PDB entry 5DZ1 | X-ray diffraction, 2.20 A resolution | chains A and B of the 4 polymer chains in the assembly

[Chain A (and B)]
Name: Estrogen receptor
Organism: Homo sapiens
Notes: fragment: ligand-binding domain; chain B of this document is another copy of the same molecule, construct and numbering; everything in this record applies to it too
Reference sequence: P03372 (ESR1_HUMAN); numbering as in UniProt (aligned over 298-554)
Sequence (257 residues; numbered 298 to 554; the number before each row is that of its first residue):
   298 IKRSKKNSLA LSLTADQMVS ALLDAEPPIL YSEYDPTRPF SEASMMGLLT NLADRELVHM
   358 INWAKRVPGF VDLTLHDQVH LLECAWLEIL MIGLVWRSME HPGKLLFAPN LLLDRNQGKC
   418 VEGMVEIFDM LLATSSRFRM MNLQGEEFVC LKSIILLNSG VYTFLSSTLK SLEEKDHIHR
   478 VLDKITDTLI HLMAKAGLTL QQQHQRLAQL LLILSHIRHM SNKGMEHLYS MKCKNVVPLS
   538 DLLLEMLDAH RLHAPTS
Unresolved in the structure: 298-302, 460-472, 531, 549-554 (chain B: 298-304, 462-464, 549-554)
Differences from the reference sequence: engineered mutation Ser537 (Tyr in P03372)
Ligand contacts: 5JY (4,4'-[(4-ethylcyclohexylidene)methanediyl]diphenol): Met343, Leu346, Thr347, Leu349, Ala350, Glu353, Trp383, Leu384, Leu387, Met388, Leu391, Arg394, Phe404, Met421, Ile424, Phe425, Leu428, His524, Leu525, Leu536, Leu540

[Interface between chain A and chain B]
Contacting residue pairs (55):
  Met427(A) with Thr460(B)
  Arg434(A) with Tyr459(B); His476(B)
  Ile451(A) with Leu509(B), hydrophobic
  Asn455(A) with Leu509(B); His513(B), hydrogen bond
  Ser456(A) with His513(B)
  Val458(A) with His513(B)
  Tyr459(A) with Ala430(B), hydrophobic; Arg434(B), hydrogen bond; His513(B)
  His476(A) with Arg434(B), hydrogen bond
  Asp480(A) with Gln502(B); Gln506(B), hydrogen bond
  Thr483(A) with His501(B); Ala505(B)
  Asp484(A) with Gln498(B), hydrogen bond; Gln502(B), hydrogen bond
  Ile487(A) with His501(B)
  Leu497(A) with Leu497(B), hydrophobic; His501(B)
  His501(A) with Thr483(B); Asp484(B), salt bridge; Ile487(B); His501(B); Leu504(B)
  Gln502(A) with Asp484(B), hydrogen bond
  Leu504(A) with His501(B)
  Ala505(A) with Thr483(B); Leu508(B), hydrophobic
  Gln506(A) with Asp480(B), hydrogen bond
  Leu508(A) with Ala505(B), hydrophobic; Leu509(B), hydrophobic
  Leu509(A) with Ile451(B), hydrophobic; Asn455(B), hydrogen bond (backbone-side chain); Leu511(B), hydrophobic
  Ile510(A) with Tyr459(B)
  Leu511(A) with Leu509(B), hydrophobic
  Ser512(A) with Leu511(B); Arg515(B), hydrogen bond
  His513(A) with Asn455(B), hydrogen bond; Ser456(B); Val458(B); Tyr459(B); Arg515(B), hydrogen bond
  Arg515(A) with Ser512(B), hydrogen bond; His513(B); His516(B)
  His516(A) with Arg515(B); Asn519(B), hydrogen bond
  Asn519(A) with His516(B); Asn519(B)
  Lys520(A) with His547(B)
  Glu523(A) with Glu523(B)
  His547(A) with Lys520(B)
Also at the interface, not in a pair above, chain A (34 interface residues in all): Ala430, Leu479, Gln498, Gln500
Also at the interface, not in a pair above, chain B (33 interface residues in all): Leu479, Ile510

[In short]
The interface between chain A and chain B involves 34 residues on one side and 33 on the other; the contacts
include 14 hydrogen bonds and 1 salt bridge. Polar contacts include His501(A)-Asp484(B), Asn455(A)-His513(B)
and Tyr459(A)-Arg434(B). Ligands of chain A: compound 5JY.
Chain A and chain B are both Estrogen receptor (Homo sapiens); the structure, Crystal Structure of the
ER-alpha Ligand-binding Domain in Complex with the Cyclofenil Derivative
4,4'-[(4-ethylcyclohexylidene)methanediyl]diphenol, was determined by X-ray diffraction (same publication as
4ZN7, 4ZNH, 4ZNS, 4ZNT, 4ZNU, 4ZNV and 50 further entries).
